7E5Y - chains L and H of the 3 polymer chains in the assembly; structure by X-ray diffraction, 3.59 A resolution.

# Chain L
Name: 2B11 Fab Light chain
From: Homo sapiens
Notes: antibody fragment or engineered binder
Chain sequence (218 residues; row label = number of the first residue in the row):
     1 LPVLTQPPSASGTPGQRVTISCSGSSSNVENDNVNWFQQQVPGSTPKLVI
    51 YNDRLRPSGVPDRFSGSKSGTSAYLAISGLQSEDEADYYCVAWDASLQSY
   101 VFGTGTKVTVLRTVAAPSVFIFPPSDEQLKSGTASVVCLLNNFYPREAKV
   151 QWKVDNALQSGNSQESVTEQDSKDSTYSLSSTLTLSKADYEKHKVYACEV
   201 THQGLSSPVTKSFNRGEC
Disordered / not traced: 1, 211-218
Disulfides: Cys-22/Cys-90, Cys-138/Cys-198

# Chain H
Name: 2B11 Fab Heavy chain
From: Homo sapiens
Notes: antibody fragment or engineered binder
Chain sequence (221 residues; each row starts with the number of its first residue):
     1 EVQLVESGGGLVQPGGSLRLSCAASEITVSSNYMNWVRQAPGKGLEWVSV
    51 IYSGGTTYYADSVKGRFTISRDNSENTLYLQMNSLRAEDTAVYYCARDLM
   101 EVGGMDVWGQGTTVTVSSASTKGPSVFPLAPSSKSTSGGTAALGCLVKDY
   151 FPEPVTVSWNSGALTSGVHTFPAVLQSSGLYSLSSVVTVPSSSLGTQTYI
   201 CNVNHKPSNTKVDKKVEPKSC
Disordered / not traced: 1, 132-142, 219-221
Disulfides: Cys-22/Cys-95, Cys-145/Cys-201

# Interface between chain L and chain H
Pairs across the interface - 57 pairs, chain L then chain H:
  Asn-33(L) with Glu-101(H), hydrogen bond
  Phe-37(L) with Met-105(H), hydrophobic; Trp-108(H)
  Gln-39(L) with Gln-39(H), hydrogen bond; Tyr-94(H)
  Pro-42(L) with Gln-39(H), hydrogen bond (backbone-side chain); Tyr-94(H)
  Gly-43(L) with Tyr-94(H), hydrogen bond (backbone-side chain)
  Ser-44(L) with Tyr-94(H), hydrogen bond (backbone-side chain)
  Thr-45(L) with Gly-109(H); Gln-110(H)
  Pro-46(L) with Trp-108(H)
  Tyr-51(L) with Glu-101(H); Val-102(H); Gly-103(H)
  Asn-52(L) with Glu-101(H)
  Tyr-89(L) with Lys-43(H); Gly-44(H); Leu-45(H), hydrophobic
  Trp-93(L) with Tyr-58(H), hydrophobic
  Leu-97(L) with Asp-61(H)
  Gln-98(L) with Trp-47(H); Tyr-58(H); Tyr-59(H)
  Ser-99(L) with Trp-47(H)
  Tyr-100(L) with Asn-35(H); Trp-47(H); Asp-98(H), hydrogen bond; Met-100(H), hydrogen bond
  Phe-102(L) with Val-37(H), hydrophobic; Leu-45(H); Trp-47(H)
  Phe-122(L) with Leu-129(H), hydrophobic; Ala-130(H); Pro-131(H); Leu-143(H), hydrophobic; Val-186(H), hydrophobic
  Ser-125(L) with Phe-127(H); Pro-128(H)
  Glu-127(L) with Pro-128(H); Lys-214(H), salt bridge
  Gln-128(L) with Phe-127(H); Leu-146(H); Lys-148(H)
  Val-137(L) with Leu-129(H), hydrophobic; Leu-146(H), hydrophobic
  Leu-139(L) with Phe-171(H), hydrophobic; Ser-184(H); Val-186(H), hydrophobic
  Leu-140(L) with Phe-171(H)
  Asn-141(L) with His-169(H); Phe-171(H)
  Gln-164(L) with Leu-175(H), hydrogen bond (side chain-backbone); Gln-176(H); Ser-177(H)
  Gln-170(L) with Pro-172(H)
  Ser-178(L) with Phe-171(H)
Other interface residues (no listed pair), chain L (37 interface residues in all): Asn-35, Leu-48, Pro-123, Ser-135, Glu-165, Ser-166, Lys-173, Leu-179, Ser-180
Other interface residues (no listed pair), chain H (43 interface residues in all): Glu-46, Gly-104, Gly-144, Val-168, Ala-173, Val-174

# Summary
The interface between chain L and chain H involves 37 residues on one side and 43 on the other; the contacts
include 8 hydrogen bonds and 1 salt bridge. Among the polar pairs are Glu-127(L)/Lys-214(H),
Asn-33(L)/Glu-101(H) and Gln-39(L)/Gln-39(H).
Here chain L is 2B11 Fab Light chain and chain H is 2B11 Fab Heavy chain, both from Homo sapiens. Entry 7E5Y
(Molecular basis for neutralizing antibody 2B11 targeting SARS-CoV-2 RBD) was determined by X-ray diffraction.
